PDB entry 9E7H | electron microscopy, 3.29 A resolution | chains B and D of the 4 polymer chains in the assembly

[Chain B (and D)]
Molecule: Light-independent protochlorophyllide reductase subunit B
Organism: Cereibacter sphaeroides
Notes: EC 1.3.7.7; chain D of this document is another copy of the same molecule, construct and numbering; everything in this record applies to it too
UniProtKB: B9KK25 (BCHB_CERSK); residue numbers follow UniProt; this construct covers 1-536
Sequence (536 residues; row label = number of the first residue in the row):
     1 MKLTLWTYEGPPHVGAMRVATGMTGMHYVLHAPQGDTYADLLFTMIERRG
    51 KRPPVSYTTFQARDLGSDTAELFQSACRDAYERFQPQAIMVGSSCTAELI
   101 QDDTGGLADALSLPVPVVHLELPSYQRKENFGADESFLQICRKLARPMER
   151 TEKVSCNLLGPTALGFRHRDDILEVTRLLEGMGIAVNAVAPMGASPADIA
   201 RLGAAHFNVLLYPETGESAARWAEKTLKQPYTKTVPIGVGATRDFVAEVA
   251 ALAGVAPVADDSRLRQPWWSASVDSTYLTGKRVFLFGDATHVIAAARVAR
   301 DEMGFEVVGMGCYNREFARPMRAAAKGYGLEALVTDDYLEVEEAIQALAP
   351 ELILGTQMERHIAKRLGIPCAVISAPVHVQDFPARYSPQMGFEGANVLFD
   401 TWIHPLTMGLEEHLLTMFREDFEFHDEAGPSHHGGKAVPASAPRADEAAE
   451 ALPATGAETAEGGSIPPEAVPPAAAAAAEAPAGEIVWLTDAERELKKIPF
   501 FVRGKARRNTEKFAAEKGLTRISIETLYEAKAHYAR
Not modelled in the structure: 420-536 (chain D: 1-2, 421-536)
Small-molecule neighbours:
  - Protochlorophyllide (PMR), molecule 1: Y38, L41, L42, M45, I46, V379
  - Protochlorophyllide (PMR), molecule 2: V273, D274, S275, Y277, L410
  - 4Fe-4S cluster (SF4): P33, Q34, G35, D36, Y38, C95, T96
From the paper describing this entry:
  - catalytic residues: D274 (citing earlier work)

[Chain B / chain D interface]
Contacting residue pairs (69):
  M45(B) - V273(D)  hydrophobic
  M45(B) - D274(D)  hydrogen bond (side chain-backbone)
  E47(B) - W269(D)
  R48(B) - W268(D)  hydrogen bond (backbone-side chain)
  R48(B) - W269(D)  hydrogen bond (side chain-backbone)
  R48(B) - S272(D)  hydrogen bond
  R48(B) - S275(D)
  R48(B) - F399(D)
  R49(B) - W268(D)
  G50(B) - W268(D)
  R169(B) - R265(D)
  R169(B) - W269(D)
  L173(B) - R263(D)
  R263(B) - L173(D)
  R263(B) - Y386(D)
  R265(B) - R169(D)
  W268(B) - R48(D)  hydrogen bond (side chain-backbone)
  W268(B) - R49(D)  hydrogen bond (side chain-backbone)
  W268(B) - G50(D)
  W269(B) - I46(D)
  W269(B) - R48(D)  hydrogen bond (backbone-side chain)
  W269(B) - V379(D)  hydrophobic
  W269(B) - F382(D)
  W269(B) - A384(D)
  S272(B) - R48(D)
  D274(B) - M45(D)
  D274(B) - R48(D)  salt bridge
  S275(B) - R48(D)  hydrogen bond
  H361(B) - E411(D)  salt bridge
  H361(B) - L415(D)
  V379(B) - D274(D)
  Q380(B) - D400(D)
  Q380(B) - H404(D)  hydrogen bond
  Q380(B) - T407(D)
  F382(B) - W269(D)
  F382(B) - D400(D)
  P383(B) - W269(D)
  P383(B) - D400(D)
  A384(B) - R265(D)
  A384(B) - N396(D)  hydrogen bond (backbone-side chain)
  A384(B) - D400(D)  hydrogen bond (backbone-side chain)
  R385(B) - R385(D)
  R385(B) - Y386(D)
  R385(B) - S387(D)  hydrogen bond
  R385(B) - E393(D)
  R385(B) - N396(D)
  R385(B) - V397(D)
  R385(B) - D400(D)
  Y386(B) - R385(D)  hydrogen bond (backbone-side chain)
  Y386(B) - Y386(D)  hydrophobic
  Y386(B) - E393(D)  hydrogen bond (backbone-side chain)
  S387(B) - R385(D)  hydrogen bond
  E393(B) - A384(D)
  E393(B) - R385(D)
  E393(B) - Y386(D)  hydrogen bond (side chain-backbone)
  N396(B) - A384(D)  hydrogen bond (side chain-backbone)
  N396(B) - R385(D)
  V397(B) - R385(D)
  F399(B) - R48(D)
  F399(B) - A384(D)  hydrophobic
  D400(B) - P383(D)
  D400(B) - A384(D)  hydrogen bond (side chain-backbone)
  D400(B) - R385(D)
  I403(B) - Q380(D)  hydrogen bond (backbone-side chain)
  H404(B) - Q380(D)
  T407(B) - Q380(D)  hydrogen bond
  M408(B) - M408(D)  hydrophobic
  E411(B) - K364(D)  salt bridge
  L415(B) - H361(D)
Other interface residues (no listed pair), chain B (40 interface residues in all): T44, I46, R167, V273, R360, H378
Other interface residues (no listed pair), chain D (40 interface residues in all): E47, D170, S270, H378, I403

[In short]
The chain B/chain D interface involves 40 residues from each chain; the contacts include 20 hydrogen bonds and
3 salt bridges. Polar contacts include D274(B)-R48(D), H361(B)-E411(D) and E411(B)-K364(D). Bound to chain B:
4Fe-4S cluster and Protochlorophyllide. The paper reports the catalytic residue D274(B).
Chain B and chain D are both Light-independent protochlorophyllide reductase subunit B (Cereibacter
sphaeroides); the structure, CryoEM structure of BchN-BchB bound to Pchlide from the DPOR under turnover
complex dataset, was determined by electron microscopy (same publication as 9BUO, 9EFU, 8VQH, 8VQI and 8VQJ).
